4IB5 - chains A and D; structure by X-ray diffraction, 2.20 A resolution.

Chain A:
Molecule: Casein kinase II subunit alpha
From: Homo sapiens
Notes: EC 2.7.11.1
Reference sequence: P68400 (CSK21_HUMAN); residues 1-335 here = UniProt positions 1-335
Chain sequence (335 residues; row label = number of the first residue in the row):
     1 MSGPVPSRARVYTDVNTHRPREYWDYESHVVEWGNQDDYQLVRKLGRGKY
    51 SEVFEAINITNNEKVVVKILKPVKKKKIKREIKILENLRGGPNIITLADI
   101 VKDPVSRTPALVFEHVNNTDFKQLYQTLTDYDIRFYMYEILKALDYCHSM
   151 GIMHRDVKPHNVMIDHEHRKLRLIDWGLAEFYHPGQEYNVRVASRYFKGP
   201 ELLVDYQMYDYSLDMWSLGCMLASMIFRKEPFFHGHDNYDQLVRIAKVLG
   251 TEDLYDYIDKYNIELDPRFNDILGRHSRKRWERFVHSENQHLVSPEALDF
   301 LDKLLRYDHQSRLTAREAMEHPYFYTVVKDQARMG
Not modelled in the structure: 1, 333-335
UniProt features mapped onto this chain:
  - region: Gln-36 to Leu-41 (Interaction with beta subunit)
  - active site: Asp-156 (Proton acceptor)
  - binding site (ATP): Leu-45 to Val-53, Lys-68
  - natural variant: Arg-47 (R47Q: In OCNDS), Tyr-50 (Y50S: In OCNDS), Asp-175 (D175G: In OCNDS), Lys-198 (K198R: In OCNDS)

Chain D:
Molecule: CK2beta-derived cyclic peptide
Chain sequence (13 residues; row label = number of the first residue in the row):
   184 GCRLYGFKIHGCG
Disulfide bonds: Cys-185/Cys-195

Interface between chain A and chain D:
Residue-residue contacts (22; chain A residue first):
  Gln-36(A) with Tyr-188(D), hydrogen bond (side chain-backbone); Gly-189(D); Phe-190(D)
  Asp-37(A) with Arg-186(D), salt bridge
  Tyr-39(A) with Phe-190(D)
  Gln-40(A) with Lys-191(D); His-193(D), hydrogen bond
  Leu-41(A) with Leu-187(D), hydrophobic; Phe-190(D), hydrophobic; Lys-191(D), hydrogen bond (backbone-backbone); Ile-192(D); His-193(D), hydrogen bond (backbone-backbone)
  Glu-52(A) with Tyr-188(D)
  Phe-54(A) with Leu-187(D), hydrophobic
  Ile-57(A) with His-193(D)
  Val-67(A) with Phe-190(D), hydrophobic
  Ile-69(A) with Tyr-188(D), hydrophobic
  Lys-71(A) with Tyr-188(D), hydrogen bond
  Val-101(A) with Phe-190(D), hydrophobic
  Asp-103(A) with Tyr-188(D); Gly-189(D), hydrogen bond (side chain-backbone)
  Ala-110(A) with Phe-190(D), hydrophobic
Also at the interface, not in a pair above, chain A (17 interface residues in all): Val-42, Ile-59, Thr-108
Also at the interface, not in a pair above, chain D (9 interface residues in all): Gly-194

In short:
The interface between chain A and chain D involves 17 residues on one side and 9 on the other, with 6 hydrogen
bonds and 1 salt bridge. Polar pairs include Asp-37(A)/Arg-186(D), Gln-36(A)/Tyr-188(D) and
Gln-40(A)/His-193(D).
Here chain A is Casein kinase II subunit alpha (Homo sapiens) and chain D is CK2beta-derived cyclic peptide.
Entry 4IB5 (Structure of human protein kinase CK2 catalytic subunit in complex with a CK2beta-competitive
cyclic peptide) was determined by X-ray diffraction.
